6IQW - chains D and I of the 7 polymer chains in the assembly; structure by electron microscopy, 3.35 A resolution.

# Chain D
Protein: Csm3
From: Thermococcus onnurineus (strain NA1)
Reference sequence: B6YWC0 (B6YWC0_THEON); residue numbers follow UniProt; this construct covers 1-290
Chain sequence (290 residues; each row starts with the number of its first residue):
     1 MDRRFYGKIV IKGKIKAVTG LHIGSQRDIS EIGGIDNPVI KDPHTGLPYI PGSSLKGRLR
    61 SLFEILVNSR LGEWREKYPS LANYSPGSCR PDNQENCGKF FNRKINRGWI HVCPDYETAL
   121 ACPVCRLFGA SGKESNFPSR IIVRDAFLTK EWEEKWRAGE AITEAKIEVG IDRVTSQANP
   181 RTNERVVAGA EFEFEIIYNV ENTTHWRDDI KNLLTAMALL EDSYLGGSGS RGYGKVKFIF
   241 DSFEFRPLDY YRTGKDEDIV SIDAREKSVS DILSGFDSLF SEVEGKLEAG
Disordered / not traced: 27-37, 283-290

# Chain I
Molecule: 24-nt RNA strand
From: Thermococcus onnurineus (strain NA1)
Sequence (24 nucleotides; numbered 1 to 24; the number before each row is that of its first residue):
     1 GUGGAAAGUG GCCCGAAACC CUUC

# Chain D / chain I interface
Pairs across the interface - 52 pairs, chain D then chain I:
  His22(D) - A16(I)  phosphate contact
  Ile23(D) - G15(I)  sugar contact
  Ile23(D) - A16(I)  phosphate contact
  Gly24(D) - G15(I)  sugar contact
  Gly24(D) - A16(I)  phosphate contact
  Gln26(D) - G15(I)  base contact
  Ser53(D) - C14(I)  sugar contact
  Ser53(D) - G15(I)  hydrogen bond to the phosphate
  Ser54(D) - C14(I)  hydrogen bond to the phosphate
  Ser54(D) - G15(I)  hydrogen bond to the phosphate
  Lys56(D) - C13(I)  salt bridge to the phosphate
  Gly57(D) - C14(I)  sugar contact
  Arg58(D) - C14(I)  hydrogen bond to the sugar
  Arg60(D) - C12(I)  hydrogen bond to the phosphate
  Arg60(D) - C13(I)  salt bridge to the phosphate
  Arg60(D) - C14(I)  phosphate contact
  Ser61(D) - C14(I)  base contact
  Ile105(D) - C13(I)  base contact
  Ile110(D) - C12(I)  sugar contact
  Ile110(D) - C13(I)  sugar contact
  Phe128(D) - C12(I)  phosphate contact
  Phe128(D) - C13(I)  phosphate contact
  Gly129(D) - C12(I)  sugar contact
  Ala130(D) - G11(I)  hydrogen bond to the sugar
  Ala130(D) - C12(I)  sugar contact
  Ser131(D) - C12(I)  sugar contact
  Gly132(D) - G11(I)  base contact
  Asn136(D) - G11(I)  hydrogen bond to the base
  Phe137(D) - G11(I)  hydrogen bond to the sugar
  Ser139(D) - C12(I)  phosphate contact
  Ile167(D) - C21(I)  base contact
  Glu168(D) - C19(I)  base contact
  Glu168(D) - C21(I)  phosphate contact
  Val169(D) - C19(I)  hydrogen bond to the sugar
  Val169(D) - C20(I)  sugar contact
  Val169(D) - C21(I)  sugar contact
  Gly170(D) - C19(I)  base contact
  Ile171(D) - C19(I)  phosphate contact
  Ile171(D) - C20(I)  hydrogen bond to the phosphate
  Asp172(D) - C20(I)  phosphate contact
  Arg173(D) - C20(I)  salt bridge to the phosphate
  Ser176(D) - U23(I)  base contact
  Tyr224(D) - A17(I)  hydrogen bond to the phosphate
  Gly226(D) - A16(I)  phosphate contact
  Gly227(D) - A16(I)  hydrogen bond to the phosphate
  Gly227(D) - A17(I)  phosphate contact
  Ser228(D) - A17(I)  phosphate contact
  Gly229(D) - A17(I)  phosphate contact
  Ser230(D) - A18(I)  hydrogen bond to the phosphate
  Ser230(D) - C19(I)  phosphate contact
  Arg231(D) - A18(I)  sugar contact
  Arg231(D) - C19(I)  salt bridge to the phosphate
Interface residues without a listed pair, chain D (43 interface residues in all): Arg3, Ser25, Pro51, Val112, Pro138, Lys166, Pro180
Interface residues without a listed pair, chain I (14 interface residues in all): G8, U22

# Overview
Chain D and chain I form an interface of 43 and 14 residues respectively, with 13 hydrogen bonds and 4 salt
bridges. Polar contacts include Asn136(D)-G11(I), Arg58(D)-C14(I) and Ala130(D)-G11(I).
Here chain D is Csm3 and chain I is a 24-nt RNA strand, both from Thermococcus onnurineus (strain NA1). Entry
6IQW (Cryo-EM structure of Csm effector complex) was determined by electron microscopy.
